3VTC - chains A and B; structure by X-ray diffraction, 1.50 A resolution.

Chain A:
Protein: Vitamin D3 receptor
Organism: Rattus norvegicus
Reference sequence: P13053 (VDR_RAT); residue numbers follow UniProt; this construct covers 116-164, 212-423
Sequence (271 residues; row label = number of the first residue in the row; note: 47 numbers in that range are skipped by the numbering (no residue carries them; nothing is unmodelled there)):
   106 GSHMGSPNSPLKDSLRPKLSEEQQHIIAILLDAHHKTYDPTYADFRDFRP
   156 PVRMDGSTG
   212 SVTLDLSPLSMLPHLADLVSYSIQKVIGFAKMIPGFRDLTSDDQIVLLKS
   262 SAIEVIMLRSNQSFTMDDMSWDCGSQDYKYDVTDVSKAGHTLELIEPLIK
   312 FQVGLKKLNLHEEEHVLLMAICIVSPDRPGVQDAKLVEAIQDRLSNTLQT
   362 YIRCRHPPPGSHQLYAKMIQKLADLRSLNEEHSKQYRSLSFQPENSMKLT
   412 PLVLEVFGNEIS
Disordered / not traced: 106-122, 160-164, 212-217, 421-423
Sequence notes: expression tag (106-115)
Ligand contacts: TK3 ((1R,3R,7E,17beta)-17-{(2R,6R)-6-hydroxy-7-[(3S,5S,7S)-tricyclo[3.3.1.1~3,7~]dec-1-yl]hept-4-yn-2-yl}-2-methylidene-9,10-secoestra-5,7-diene-1,3-diol): Y143, Y147, F150, L223, L226, A227, L229, V230, S233, I264, I267, M268, R270, S271, S274, W282, C284, Y291, V296, A299, H301, L309, H393, S394, Y397, L400, L410, V414, F418
Curated features (UniProtKB/Swiss-Prot):
  - region: K242 to K260 (Interaction with coactivator LXXLL motif)
  - motif: P412 to N420 (9aaTAD)
  - binding site (calcitriol): Y143, S233, R270, S274, H301, H393

Chain B:
Protein: Coactivator peptide drip
Sequence (13 residues; each row starts with the number of its first residue):
   625 KNHPMLMNLLKDN
Disordered / not traced: 636-637

Interface between chain A and chain B:
Contacting residue pairs - 21 pairs, chain A then chain B:
  I238(A) - L630(B)  hydrophobic
  I238(A) - L633(B)  hydrophobic
  I238(A) - L634(B)  hydrophobic
  K242(A) - L633(B)  hydrogen bond (side chain-backbone)
  K242(A) - L634(B)  hydrogen bond (side chain-backbone)
  K242(A) - K635(B)
  S252(A) - M631(B)
  Q255(A) - L634(B)
  I256(A) - L630(B)  hydrophobic
  I256(A) - M631(B)  hydrophobic
  L259(A) - L630(B)  hydrophobic
  L259(A) - L634(B)  hydrophobic
  K260(A) - H627(B)  hydrogen bond
  P412(A) - M629(B)
  L413(A) - M629(B)  hydrophobic
  L413(A) - L633(B)  hydrophobic
  E416(A) - H627(B)
  E416(A) - P628(B)
  E416(A) - M629(B)  hydrogen bond (side chain-backbone)
  E416(A) - L630(B)  hydrogen bond (side chain-backbone)
  N420(A) - K625(B)  hydrogen bond (backbone-side chain)
Also at the interface, not in a pair above, chain A (15 interface residues in all): Q235, F247, V417, G419
Also at the interface, not in a pair above, chain B (10 interface residues in all): N626

Summary:
Chain A and chain B form an interface of 15 and 10 residues respectively; the contacts include 6 hydrogen
bonds. Polar pairs include K242(A)-L633(B), K242(A)-L634(B) and K260(A)-H627(B). Chain A binds compound TK3.
UniProt lists 6 calcitriol-binding residues on chain A.
Here chain A is Vitamin D3 receptor (Rattus norvegicus) and chain B is Coactivator peptide drip. Entry 3VTC
(Crystal structure of rat vitamin D receptor bound to a partial agonist 26-adamantyl-23-yne-19-norvitammin D
ADTK3) was determined by X-ray diffraction together with 3VTB and 3VTD from the same study.
